PDB entry 4W7L | X-ray diffraction, 1.05 A resolution | chain A

[Chain A]
Molecule: Dye-decolorizing peroxidase
Organism: Auricularia auricula-judae
Notes: EC 1.11.1.19
UniProtKB: I2DBY1 (I2DBY1_9HOMO); residues 1-448 here correspond to UniProt positions 62-509 (UniProt number = residue number + 61)
Chain sequence (449 residues; each row starts with the number of its first residue; numbering starts at 0):
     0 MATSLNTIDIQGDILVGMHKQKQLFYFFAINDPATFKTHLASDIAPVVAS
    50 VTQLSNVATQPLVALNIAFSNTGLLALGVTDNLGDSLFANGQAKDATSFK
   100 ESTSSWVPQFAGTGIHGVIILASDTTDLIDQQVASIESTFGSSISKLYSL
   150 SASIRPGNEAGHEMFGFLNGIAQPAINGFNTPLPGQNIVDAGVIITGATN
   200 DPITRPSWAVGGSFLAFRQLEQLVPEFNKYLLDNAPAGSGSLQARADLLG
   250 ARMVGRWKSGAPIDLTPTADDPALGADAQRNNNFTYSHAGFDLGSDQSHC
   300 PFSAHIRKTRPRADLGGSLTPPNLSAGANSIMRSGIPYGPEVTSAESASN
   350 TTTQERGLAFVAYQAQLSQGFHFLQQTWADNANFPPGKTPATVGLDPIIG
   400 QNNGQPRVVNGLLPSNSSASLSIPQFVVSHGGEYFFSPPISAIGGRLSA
Unresolved in the structure: 0
Differences from the reference sequence: initiating methionine (0); conflict Ile-7 (Asp68 in I2DBY1); engineered mutation Asn-168 (Asp229 in I2DBY1)
Metal / ion sites: heme Fe near His-304 (its only coordinating residue here)
Small-molecule neighbours: heme (HEM): Glu-162, Phe-164, Phe-166, Leu-167, Asn-168, Gly-169, Ile-170, Ala-171, Leu-219, Gln-221, Val-253, Arg-255, His-304, Ile-305, Thr-308, Arg-309, Arg-311, Ile-330, Arg-332, Leu-357, Phe-359, Phe-370, Leu-373, Gln-374, Ile-397, Ile-398, Val-426
Swiss-Prot annotation at these positions:
  - binding site (heme): His-304
  - glycosylation (N-linked (GlcNAc...) asparagine): Asn-282, Asn-322, Asn-349, Asn-415
What the authors report for this chain:
  - catalytic residues: Arg-332 (proposed by the authors, not directly observed)
  - catalytic residues: Trp-377
  - mutagenesis - W377S: abolished catalytic activity on RB19
  - mutagenesis - W377S: abolished catalytic activity on DMP
  - mutagenesis - W377S (40-fold): decreased catalytic activity on ABTS
  - mutagenesis - Y147F/Y337F, Y147S, Y337S: unchanged catalytic activity
  - mutagenesis - G169L: decreased catalytic activity
  - mutagenesis - Y285F: unchanged catalytic activity on RB19

[Summary]
Chain A binds heme. Curated annotation (UniProt) lists heme-binding residue His-304. The paper reports
catalytic residues Arg-332 and Trp-377; W377S abolishes catalytic activity on RB19; 6 substitutions were
tested in all.
Chain A is Dye-decolorizing peroxidase (Auricularia auricula-judae); the structure, Crystal structure of a
decolorizing peroxidase (dyp) from auricularia auricula-judae. D168N mutant, was determined by X-ray
diffraction together with 4W7J, 4W7K, 4W7M, 4W7N and 4W7O from the same study.
